8ABK - chains P and O of the 20 polymer chains in the assembly; structure by electron microscopy, 2.50 A resolution.

Chain P:
Name: Cytochrome b-c1 complex subunit Rieske, mitochondrial
From: Yarrowia lipolytica
Notes: EC 7.1.1.8
Reference sequence: Q6CI02 (Q6CI02_YARLI); residues 1-225 here = UniProt positions 1-225
Amino-acid sequence (225 residues; numbered 1 to 225; the number before each row is that of its first residue):
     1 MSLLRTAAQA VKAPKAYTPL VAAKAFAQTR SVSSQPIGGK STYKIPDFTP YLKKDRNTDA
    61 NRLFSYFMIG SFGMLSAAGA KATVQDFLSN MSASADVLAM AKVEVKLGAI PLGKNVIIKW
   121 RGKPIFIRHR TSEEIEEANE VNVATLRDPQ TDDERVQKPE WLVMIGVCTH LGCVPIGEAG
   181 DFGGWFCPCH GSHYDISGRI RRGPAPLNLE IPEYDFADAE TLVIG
Unresolved in the structure: 1-38, 225
Disulfide bonds: Cys173-Cys189
Ion coordination: 2Fe-2S cluster Fe: Cys168, His170, Cys187, His190
Residues lining bound ligands:
  - 2Fe-2S cluster (FES): Cys168, His170, Leu171, Gly172, Cys173, Cys187, Cys189, His190, Gly191, Ser192, Pro204
  - 1,2-diacyl-sn-glycero-3-phosphocholine (PC1): Tyr66, Ile69, Gly73, Ser76, Ala77, Ala80
  - phosphatidylethanolamine (PTY), molecule 1: Ile69, Phe72, Gly73, Ser76
  - phosphatidylethanolamine (PTY), molecule 2: Gly79, Ala80, Lys81, Ala82, Thr83, Val84, Gln85, Asp86, Phe87

Chain O:
Name: YALI0A17468p
From: Yarrowia lipolytica
Reference sequence: Q6CGP7 (Q6CGP7_YARLI); residue numbers follow UniProt; this construct covers 1-330
Amino-acid sequence (330 residues; row label = number of the first residue in the row):
     1 MRRRRIGVWP ENRRVSRLWV SLSPRSCVTC PVPTNQNPPI NNHHTPILTQ MFKAIPLRQA
    61 LLGISSAVCA GATTTYYYTT KAEAMTAAEH GLHPAEYPWP QNGMLSTFDH ASLRRGYQVY
   121 KEVCAACHSL DRIAWRNLVG VTHTTDEAKA FAEELEYDDE PDDEGNPRKR PGKLADYIPG
   181 PYPNEQAARA ANQGALPPDL SLIAKARHGG ADYIFALLTG YPDEPPAGVV LAPGMNYNPY
   241 FPGGGIGMAR TLFDGVVEYE DGTPATTSQM AKDVAAFLTW AAEPEHDERK KLGLKAIIVI
   301 SAMLGLSVYI KKFKWSPIKN RKFIYNPPKN
Unresolved in the structure: 1-84, 329-330
Ion coordination: heme c Fe: His128, Met248
Residues lining bound ligands:
  - heme c (HEC): Val119, Val123, Cys124, Cys127, His128, Asn192, Ala195, Leu196, Pro197, Pro198, Leu200, Ile203, Arg207, Tyr213, Ile214, Leu217, Leu218, Phe241, Ile246, Gly247, Met248, Thr251, Leu252, Val274, Leu278
  - phosphatidylethanolamine (PTY): Leu292, Lys295, Ala296, Val299, Ile300

Interface between chain P and chain O:
Contacting residue pairs - 31 pairs, chain P then chain O:
  Gly39(P) with Asn326(O)
  Lys40(P) with Asn326(O), hydrogen bond (backbone-side chain)
  Ser41(P) with Ile324(O)
  Thr42(P) with Asn326(O)
  Lys44(P) with Ile324(O)
  Pro46(P) with Lys322(O); Ile324(O), hydrophobic
  Asp47(P) with Lys322(O)
  Phe48(P) with Asn320(O); Lys322(O)
  Tyr51(P) with Asn320(O); Lys322(O), hydrogen bond
  Phe64(P) with Tyr309(O)
  Ser65(P) with Tyr309(O); Phe313(O)
  Met68(P) with Leu306(O), hydrophobic; Tyr309(O), hydrophobic
  Ser71(P) with Leu306(O)
  Phe72(P) with Met303(O); Leu306(O); Ile310(O), hydrophobic
  Leu75(P) with Ala302(O), hydrophobic; Met303(O), hydrophobic; Leu306(O), hydrophobic
  Ser76(P) with Met303(O)
  Ala95(P) with Arg136(O)
  Asp96(P) with Arg136(O)
  Ala99(P) with Arg136(O); Ala175(O), hydrophobic
  Met100(P) with Lys173(O); Ala175(O), hydrophobic
Also at the interface, not in a pair above, chain P (21 interface residues in all): Ile69
Also at the interface, not in a pair above, chain O (16 interface residues in all): Val299, Ser307, Tyr325

Overview:
Chain P and chain O form an interface of 21 and 16 residues respectively; the contacts include 2 hydrogen
bonds. Polar pairs include Lys40(P)-Asn326(O) and Tyr51(P)-Lys322(O). One phosphatidylethanolamine molecule is
bound between chain P and chain O.
Here chain P is Cytochrome b-c1 complex subunit Rieske, mitochondrial and chain O is YALI0A17468p, both from
Yarrowia lipolytica. Entry 8ABK (Complex III2 from Yarrowia lipolytica, decylubiquinol bound, b-position) was
determined by electron microscopy (same publication as 8AB6, 8AB7, 8AB8, 8AB9, 8ABA, 8ABB and 11 further
entries).
